3ODH - chains A and C of the 4 polymer chains in the assembly; structure by X-ray diffraction, 2.30 A resolution.

# Chain A
Molecule: OkrAI endonuclease
From: Oceanobacter kriegii
Chain sequence (194 residues; each row starts with the number of its first residue):
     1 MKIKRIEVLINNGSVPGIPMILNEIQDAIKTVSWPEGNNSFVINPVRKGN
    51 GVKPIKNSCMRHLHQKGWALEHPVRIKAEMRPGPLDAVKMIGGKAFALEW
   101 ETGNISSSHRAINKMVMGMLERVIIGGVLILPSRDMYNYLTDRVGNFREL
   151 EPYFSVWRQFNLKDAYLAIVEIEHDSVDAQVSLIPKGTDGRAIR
Ion coordination: Ca2+ site 1: Glu71, Asp86 (shared with 2 residues of chain D); Ca2+ site 2: Asp86, Trp100 (shared with 1 residue of chain D)
From the paper describing this entry:
  - binding site for the 12-nt DNA strand (chain C): Arg143, Gly190
  - binding site for the 12-nt DNA strand: Gly83 to Leu85, Asn104, Arg110, Asp142, Asp189, Arg191
  - catalytic residues: Glu71, Asp86, Glu99, Glu101
  - specificity-determining residues: Asn104

# Chain C
Molecule: 12-nt DNA strand
Sequence (12 nucleotides; each row starts with the number of its first residue):
     1 TATGGATCCATA
Ion coordination: Ca2+: DG5 (shared with 2 residues of chain B)

# How chain A and chain C interact
Residue-residue contacts (16; chain A residue first):
  Arg47(A) - DT1(C)  phosphate contact
  Asn104(A) - DG5(C)  hydrogen bond to the base
  Asn104(A) - DA6(C)  base contact
  Arg134(A) - DA2(C)  salt bridge to the phosphate
  Arg143(A) - DT3(C)  base contact
  Arg143(A) - DG4(C)  hydrogen bond to the base
  Arg143(A) - DG5(C)  base contact
  Arg148(A) - DA2(C)  salt bridge to the phosphate
  Arg148(A) - DT3(C)  salt bridge to the phosphate
  Thr188(A) - DC9(C)  sugar contact
  Asp189(A) - DC8(C)  base contact
  Asp189(A) - DC9(C)  sugar contact
  Gly190(A) - DT7(C)  base contact
  Gly190(A) - DC8(C)  hydrogen bond to the base
  Arg191(A) - DA6(C)  base contact
  Arg191(A) - DT7(C)  sugar contact
Also at the interface, not in a pair above, chain A (13 interface residues in all): Lys53, Tyr137, Glu149, Tyr153
Also at the interface, not in a pair above, chain C (11 interface residues in all): DA10, DT11

# Overview
13 residues of chain A and 11 residues of chain C are in contact; the contacts include 3 hydrogen bonds and 3
salt bridges. Among the polar pairs are Asn104(A)-DG5(C), Arg143(A)-DG4(C) and Gly190(A)-DC8(C). From the
paper: catalytic residues Glu71(A), Asp86(A) and Glu99(A) among others; a binding site for the 12-nt DNA
strand at Gly83(A), Asn104(A) and Arg110(A) among others.
Chain A is OkrAI endonuclease (Oceanobacter kriegii) and chain C is a 12-nt DNA strand; the structure,
Structure of OkrAI/DNA complex, was determined by X-ray diffraction.
